Entry 7USX (electron microscopy, 3.09 A resolution); this record covers chains A and D of the 6 polymer chains in the assembly.

== Chain A ==
Protein: Transmembrane channel-like protein 1
Source organism: Caenorhabditis elegans
UniProtKB: D3KZG3 (TMC1_CAEEL); numbering as in UniProt (aligned over 1-1285)
Amino-acid sequence (1285 residues; row label = number of the first residue in the row):
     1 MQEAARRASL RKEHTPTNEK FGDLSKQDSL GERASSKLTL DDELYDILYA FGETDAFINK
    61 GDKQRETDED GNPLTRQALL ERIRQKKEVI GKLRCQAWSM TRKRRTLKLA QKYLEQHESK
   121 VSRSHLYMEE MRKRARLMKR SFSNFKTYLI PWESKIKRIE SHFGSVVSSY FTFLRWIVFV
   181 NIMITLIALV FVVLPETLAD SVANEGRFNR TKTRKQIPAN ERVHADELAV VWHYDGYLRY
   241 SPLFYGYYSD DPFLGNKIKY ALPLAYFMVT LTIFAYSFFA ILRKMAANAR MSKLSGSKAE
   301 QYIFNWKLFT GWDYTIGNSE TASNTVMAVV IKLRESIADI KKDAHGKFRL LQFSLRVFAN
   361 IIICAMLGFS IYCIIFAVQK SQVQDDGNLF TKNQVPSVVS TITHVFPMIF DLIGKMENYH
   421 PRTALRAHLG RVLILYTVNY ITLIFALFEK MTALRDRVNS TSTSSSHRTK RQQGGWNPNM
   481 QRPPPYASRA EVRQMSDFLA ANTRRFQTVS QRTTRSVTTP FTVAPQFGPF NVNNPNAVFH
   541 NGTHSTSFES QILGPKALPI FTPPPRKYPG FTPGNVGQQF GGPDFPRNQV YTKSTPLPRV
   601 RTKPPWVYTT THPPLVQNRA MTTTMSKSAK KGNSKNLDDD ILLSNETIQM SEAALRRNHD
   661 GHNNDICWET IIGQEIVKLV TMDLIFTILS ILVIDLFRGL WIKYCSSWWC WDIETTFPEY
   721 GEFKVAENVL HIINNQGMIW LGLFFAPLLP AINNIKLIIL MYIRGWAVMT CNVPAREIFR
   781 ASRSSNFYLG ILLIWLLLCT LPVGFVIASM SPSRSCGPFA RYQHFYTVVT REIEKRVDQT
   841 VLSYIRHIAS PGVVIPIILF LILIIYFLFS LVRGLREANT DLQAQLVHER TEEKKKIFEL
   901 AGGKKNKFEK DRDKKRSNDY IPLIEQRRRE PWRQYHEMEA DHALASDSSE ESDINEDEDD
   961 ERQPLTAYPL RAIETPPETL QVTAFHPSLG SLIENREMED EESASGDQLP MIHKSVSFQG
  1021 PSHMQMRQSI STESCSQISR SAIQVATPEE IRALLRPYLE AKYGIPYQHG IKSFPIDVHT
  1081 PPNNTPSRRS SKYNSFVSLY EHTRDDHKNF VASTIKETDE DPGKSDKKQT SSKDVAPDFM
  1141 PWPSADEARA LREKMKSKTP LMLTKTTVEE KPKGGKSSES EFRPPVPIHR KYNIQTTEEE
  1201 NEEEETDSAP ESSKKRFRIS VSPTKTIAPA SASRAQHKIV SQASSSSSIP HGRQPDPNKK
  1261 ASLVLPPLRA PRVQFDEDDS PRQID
Not modelled in the structure: 1-74, 460-663, 884-1285
Disulfide bonds: Cys667-Cys816
Covalent attachments: N-acetylglucosamine (NAG) linked to Asn209
Metal / ion sites: Ca2+ near Asp695 (its only coordinating residue here)
Small-molecule neighbours:
  - 1,2-Distearoyl-sn-glycerophosphoethanolamine (3PE): Lys155, Leu684, Ile685, Ile688, Leu692, Ile759, Tyr762, Ile763, Trp766
  - hexadecane (R16), molecule 1: Leu189, Val193, Thr197, Pro242, Tyr247, Leu748, Ala751, Ile752, Ile755
  - hexadecane (R16), molecule 2: Met285, Leu433, Ser782, Ser784, Asn786, Phe787, Gly790, Ile791, Ile794
  - hexadecane (R16), molecule 3: Ile371, Tyr372, Ile434, Val438
  - hexadecane (R16), molecule 4: Val693, Ile694, Phe697, Arg698, Trp701, Cys705, Phe717
Swiss-Prot annotation at these positions:
  - region (Required for interaction with tmie): Leu696 to Tyr720, Trp766 to Val773
  - site (Required for interaction with calm-1): Glu160, Asp313, Arg780
  - glycosylation: Asn209 (N-linked (GalNAc...) asparagine)

== Chain D ==
Protein: Transmembrane inner ear expressed protein
Source organism: Caenorhabditis elegans
UniProtKB: Q9XXE7 (Q9XXE7_CAEEL); residues 1-117 here = UniProt positions 1-117
Amino-acid sequence (117 residues; each row starts with the number of its first residue):
     1 MPSGNEEINH LSALDQFVAP GLRLWMLIAL VGGVLLIMIV IVCCFMRIRI PRTKRQIDLI
    61 AAKRKLRKST KNSAEANAHN DERAQAIVMN SMPSGGGGGA PSTSSSRHTG SRIQSQV
Not modelled in the structure: 1-17, 64-117
Covalent attachments: palmitic acid (PLM) linked to Cys43, Cys44
Small-molecule neighbours: 1,2-Distearoyl-sn-glycerophosphoethanolamine (3PE): Leu36, Ile39, Val40, Met46, Arg47

== How chain A and chain D interact ==
Pairs across the interface - 28 pairs, chain A then chain D:
  Arg158(A) - Arg47(D)
  Val223(A) - Leu22(D)
  Asp226(A) - Gly21(D)
  Asp226(A) - Leu22(D)
  Glu227(A) - Gly21(D)
  Glu227(A) - Leu22(D)
  Leu228(A) - Trp25(D)
  Glu320(A) - Thr53(D)
  Leu696(A) - Ile50(D)  hydrophobic
  Gly699(A) - Ile50(D)
  Lys703(A) - Arg49(D)
  Lys703(A) - Ile50(D)  hydrogen bond (side chain-backbone)
  Lys703(A) - Arg52(D)
  Glu714(A) - Arg52(D)  salt bridge
  Glu714(A) - Ile57(D)
  Tyr720(A) - Ile50(D)
  Tyr720(A) - Pro51(D)
  Tyr720(A) - Arg52(D)
  Val768(A) - Arg49(D)
  Met769(A) - Arg49(D)  hydrogen bond (backbone-side chain)
  Thr770(A) - Ile48(D)
  Thr770(A) - Arg49(D)
  Thr770(A) - Ile50(D)  hydrogen bond (backbone-backbone)
  Thr770(A) - Pro51(D)
  Cys771(A) - Pro51(D)
  Asn772(A) - Arg49(D)  hydrogen bond (backbone-side chain)
  Val773(A) - Arg49(D)
  Val773(A) - Pro51(D)  hydrophobic
Also at the interface, not in a pair above, chain A (21 interface residues in all): His162, Phe163, Val231, Leu700

== In short ==
21 residues of chain A face 11 of chain D across their interface, with 4 hydrogen bonds and 1 salt bridge.
Among the polar pairs are Glu714(A)-Arg52(D), Lys703(A)-Ile50(D) and Met769(A)-Arg49(D).
1,2-Distearoyl-sn-glycerophosphoethanolamine is bound between chain A and chain D.
Here chain A is Transmembrane channel-like protein 1 and chain D is Transmembrane inner ear expressed protein,
both from Caenorhabditis elegans. Entry 7USX (Structure of Contracted C. elegans TMC-1 complex) was determined
by electron microscopy (same publication as 7USW and 7USY).
